6YGH - chains H and D of the 6 polymer chains in the assembly; structure by electron microscopy, 3.70 A resolution.

[Chain H (and D)]
Protein: Capsid protein
Organism: Hepatitis B virus duck/DHBV-16
Notes: chain D of this document is another copy of the same molecule, construct and numbering; everything in this record applies to it too
UniProt: P0C6J7 (CAPSD_DHBV1); residue numbers follow UniProt; this construct covers 1-262
Chain sequence (262 residues; numbered 1 to 262; the number before each row is that of its first residue):
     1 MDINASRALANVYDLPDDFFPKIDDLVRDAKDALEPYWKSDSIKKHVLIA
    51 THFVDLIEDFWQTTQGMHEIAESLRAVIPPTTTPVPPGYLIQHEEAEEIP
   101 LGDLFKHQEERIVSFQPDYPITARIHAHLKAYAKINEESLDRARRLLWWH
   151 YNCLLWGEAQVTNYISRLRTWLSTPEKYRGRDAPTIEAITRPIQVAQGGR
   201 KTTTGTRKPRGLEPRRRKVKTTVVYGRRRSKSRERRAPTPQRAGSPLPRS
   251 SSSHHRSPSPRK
Disordered / not traced: 1-249 (chain D: 194-262)
Curated features (UniProtKB/Swiss-Prot):
  - region: H254 to P260 (RNA binding)
  - motif: R215 to R233 (Bipartite nuclear localization signal)
  - modified residue (Phosphoserine): S232, S245
From the paper describing this entry:
  - mutagenesis - E109R, R124E, R124Q: decreased stability
  - mutagenesis - E109R/R124E, E110R, R124K: unchanged stability

[How chain H and chain D interact]
Residue-residue contacts (17):
  S250(H) with N4(D); R7(D), hydrogen bond
  S251(H) with R7(D)
  S257(H) with K45(D); I49(D); H150(D)
  P258(H) with L146(D), hydrophobic; H150(D)
  S259(H) with V12(D); Y13(D); L146(D)
  P260(H) with N11(D), hydrogen bond (backbone-side chain); Y13(D)
  R261(H) with Y13(D)
  K262(H) with A8(D); N11(D); D14(D), salt bridge
Also at the interface, not in a pair above, chain H (9 interface residues in all): S252
Also at the interface, not in a pair above, chain D (12 interface residues in all): R169

[In short]
The interface between chain H and chain D involves 9 residues on one side and 12 on the other; the contacts
include 2 hydrogen bonds and 1 salt bridge. Among the polar pairs are K262(H)-D14(D), S250(H)-R7(D) and
P260(H)-N11(D). From the paper: E109R, R124E and R124Q of chain H reduce stability; E109R/R124E, E110R and
R124K of chain H leave stability unchanged.
Chain H and chain D are both Capsid protein (Hepatitis B virus duck/DHBV-16); the structure, Duck hepatitis B
virus capsid, was determined by electron microscopy (same publication as 6YGI).
